1DFM - chains D and A of the 4 polymer chains in the assembly; structure by X-ray diffraction, 1.50 A resolution.

# Chain D
Molecule: 16-nt DNA strand
Sequence (16 nucleotides; numbered 17 to 32; the number before each row is that of its first residue):
    17 TATTATAGAT CTATAA
Ion coordination: Ca2+: DG24 (shared with 2 residues of chain B)

# Chain A
Protein: Endonuclease bglii
Source organism: Bacillus subtilis
Notes: fragment: bglii; engineered mutation(s): SELENOMETHIONYL (MSE FOR MET)
UniProtKB: Q45488 (T2B2_BACSU); numbering as in UniProt (aligned over 1-223)
Chain sequence (223 residues; row label = number of the first residue in the row):
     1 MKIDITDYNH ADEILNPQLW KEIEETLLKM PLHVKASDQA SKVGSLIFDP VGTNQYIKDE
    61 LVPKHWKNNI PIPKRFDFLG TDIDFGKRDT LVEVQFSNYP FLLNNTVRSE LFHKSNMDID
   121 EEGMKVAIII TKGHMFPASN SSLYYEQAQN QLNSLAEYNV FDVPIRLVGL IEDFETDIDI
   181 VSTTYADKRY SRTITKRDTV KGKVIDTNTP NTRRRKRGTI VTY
Modified residues: Mse-1, Mse-30, Mse-117, Mse-124, Mse-135 (selenomethionine; parent Met)
Ion coordination: Ca2+: Asp-84, Val-94 (shared with 1 residue of chain C)
UniProt features mapped onto this chain:
  - binding site (Mg(2+)): Asp-84, Val-94

# How chain D and chain A interact
Pairs across the interface (23):
  DT19(D) with Lys-216(A), phosphate contact
  DT20(D) with Arg-215(A), phosphate contact; Lys-216(A), salt bridge to the phosphate; Arg-217(A), phosphate contact
  DA21(D) with His-134(A), salt bridge to the phosphate; Arg-215(A), sugar contact; Arg-217(A), salt bridge to the phosphate
  DT22(D) with Tyr-99(A), sugar contact; Asn-140(A), hydrogen bond to the base; Ser-141(A), base contact; Tyr-144(A), hydrogen bond to the phosphate; Gln-147(A), sugar contact
  DA23(D) with Tyr-99(A), hydrogen bond to the phosphate; Asn-140(A), base contact; Ser-141(A), hydrogen bond to the base
  DG24(D) with Ser-141(A), base contact
  DA25(D) with Asn-98(A), hydrogen bond to the base
  DC27(D) with Tyr-190(A), base contact
  DT28(D) with Tyr-190(A), sugar contact
  DA29(D) with Tyr-190(A), sugar contact; Ser-191(A), phosphate contact; Arg-192(A), phosphate contact
  DT30(D) with Arg-192(A), phosphate contact

# In short
11 residues of chain D and 13 residues of chain A are in contact, with 5 hydrogen bonds and 3 salt bridges.
Polar contacts include DT22(D)/Asn-140(A), DA23(D)/Ser-141(A) and DA25(D)/Asn-98(A). From UniProt:
Mg2+-binding residues Asp-84(A) and Val-94(A) on chain A.
Chain D is a 16-nt DNA strand and chain A is Endonuclease bglii (Bacillus subtilis); the structure, Crystal
structure of restriction endonuclease BGLII complexed with DNA 16-mer, was determined by X-ray diffraction
together with 1D2I from the same study.
